PDB entry 8F0G | electron microscopy, 3.35 A resolution | chains Y and A of the 5 polymer chains in the assembly

== Chain Y ==
Protein: Antibody 1C3 Fab Light Chain
From: Homo sapiens
Notes: antibody fragment or engineered binder
Amino-acid sequence (108 residues; each row starts with the number of its first residue):
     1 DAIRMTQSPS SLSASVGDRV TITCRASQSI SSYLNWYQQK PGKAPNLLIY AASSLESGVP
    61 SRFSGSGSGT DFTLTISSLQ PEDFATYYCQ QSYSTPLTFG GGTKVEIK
Disordered / not traced: 1, 11-18, 108
Cystine bridges: Cys24-Cys89

== Chain A ==
Protein: Spike glycoprotein
From: Severe acute respiratory syndrome coronavirus 2
UniProt: P0DTC2 (SPIKE_SARS2); residue numbers follow UniProt; this construct covers 14-68, 71-136, 140-210, 215-1208
Amino-acid sequence (1209 residues; row label = number of the first residue in the row; note: 8 numbers in that range are skipped by the numbering (no residue carries them; nothing is unmodelled there); a row labelled like 211A-211E holds insertion residues (211A, then the next letters in order); numbers below 1 keep their minus sign (Met-3 is residue -3)):
    -3 MGVKVLFALI CIAVAEAQCV NLTTRTQLPP AYTNSFTRGV YYPDKVFRSS VLHSTQDLFL
    57 PFFSNVTWFH VI
    71 SGTNGTKRFD NPVLPFNDGV YFASIEKSNI IRGWIFGTTL DSKTQSLLIV NNATNVVIKV
   131 CEFQFC
   140 NDPFLDHKNN KSWMESEFRV YSSANNCTFE YVSQPFLMDL EGKQGNFKNL REFVFKNIDG
   200 YFKIYSKHTP II
211A-211E VREPE
   215 DLPQGFSALE PLVDLPIGIN ITRFQTLLAL HRSYLTPGDS SSGWTAGAAA YYVGYLQPRT
   275 FLLKYNENGT ITDAVDCALD PLSETKCTLK SFTVEKGIYQ TSNFRVQPTE SIVRFPNITN
   335 LCPFDEVFNA TRFASVYAWN RKRISNCVAD YSVLYNLAPF FTFKCYGVSP TKLNDLCFTN
   395 VYADSFVIRG DEVRQIAPGQ TGNIADYNYK LPDDFTGCVI AWNSNKLDSK VSGNYNYLYR
   455 LFRKSNLKPF ERDISTEIYQ AGNKPCNGVA GFNCYFPLRS YSFRPTYGVG HQPYRVVVLS
   515 FELLHAPATV CGPKKSTNLV KNKCVNFNFN GLKGTGVLTE SNKKFLPFQQ FGRDIADTTD
   575 AVRDPQTLEI LDITPCSFGG VSVITPGTNT SNQVAVLYQG VNCTEVPVAI HADQLTPTWR
   635 VYSTGSNVFQ TRAGCLIGAE YVNNSYECDI PIGAGICASY QTQTKSHGSA SSVASQSIIA
   695 YTMSLGAENS VAYSNNSIAI PTNFTISVTT EILPVSMTKT SVDCTMYICG DSTECSNLLL
   755 QYGSFCTQLK RALTGIAVEQ DKNTQEVFAQ VKQIYKTPPI KYFGGFNFSQ ILPDPSKPSK
   815 RSPIEDLLFN KVTLADAGFI KQYGDCLGDI AARDLICAQK FKGLTVLPPL LTDEMIAQYT
   875 SALLAGTITS GWTFGAGPAL QIPFPMQMAY RFNGIGVTQN VLYENQKLIA NQFNSAIGKI
   935 QDSLSSTPSA LGKLQDVVNH NAQALNTLVK QLSSKFGAIS SVLNDIFSRL DPPEAEVQID
   995 RLITGRLQSL QTYVTQQLIR AAEIRASANL AATKMSECVL GQSKRVDFCG KGYHLMSFPQ
  1055 SAPHGVVFLH VTYVPAQEKN FTTAPAICHD GKAHFPREGV FVSNGTHWFV TQRNFYEPQI
  1115 ITTDNTFVSG NCDVVIGIVN NTVYDPLQPE LDSFKEELDK YFKNHTSPDV DLGDISGINA
  1175 SVVNIQKEID RLNEVAKNLN ESLIDLQELG KYEQ
Disordered / not traced: -3 to 25, 71-79, 140-158, 177-185, 211A-211E, 245-261, 343-353, 368-381, 402-509, 517-519, 557-573, 676-689, 827-850, 1139-1208
Sequence notes: initiating methionine (-3); expression tag (-2 to 13); conflict Val67 (Ala in P0DTC2), Ile95 (Thr in P0DTC2), Asp145 (Tyr in P0DTC2), 39 further conflict positions vs the reference (P0DTC2) not listed; insertion (211, 211A)
UniProt features mapped onto this chain:
  - region: Asn280 to Cys301 (Putative superantigen), Arg403 to Asp405 (Integrin-binding motif), Asn448 to Phe456 (Immunodominant HLA epitope recognized by the CD8+), Ser816 to Tyr837 (Fusion peptide 1), Lys835 to Phe855 (Fusion peptide 2), Asp1163 to Glu1202 (Heptad repeat 2)
  - site: Arg815, Ser816 (Cleavage)
  - glycosylation: Asn17 (N-linked (GlcNAc...) (complex) asparagine), Asn61 (N-linked (GlcNAc...) (hybrid) asparagine), Asn74 (N-linked (GlcNAc...) (complex) asparagine), Asn122 (N-linked (GlcNAc...) (hybrid) asparagine), Asn149 (N-linked (GlcNAc...) (complex) asparagine), Asn165 (N-linked (GlcNAc...) (complex) asparagine), Asn234 (N-linked (GlcNAc...) (high mannose) asparagine), Asn282 (N-linked (GlcNAc...) (complex) asparagine), Thr323 (O-linked (GalNAc) threonine), Ser325 (O-linked (HexNAc...) serine), Asn331 (N-linked (GlcNAc...) (complex) asparagine), Asn343 (N-linked (GlcNAc...) (complex) asparagine), Asn603 (N-linked (GlcNAc...) (hybrid) asparagine), Asn616 (N-linked (GlcNAc...) (complex) asparagine), Asn657 (N-linked (GlcNAc...) (complex) asparagine), Thr676 (O-linked (GlcNAc...) threonine), Thr678 (O-linked (GlcNAc...) threonine), Asn709 (N-linked (GlcNAc...) (high mannose) asparagine), Asn717 (N-linked (GlcNAc...) (hybrid) asparagine), Asn801 (N-linked (GlcNAc...) (hybrid) asparagine) and 6 more in UniProt
Cystine bridges: Cys291-Cys301, Cys336-Cys361, Cys391-Cys525, Cys538-Cys590, Cys617-Cys649, Cys662-Cys671, Cys738-Cys760, Cys743-Cys749, Cys1032-Cys1043, Cys1082-Cys1126
Covalent attachments: N-acetylglucosamine (NAG) linked to Asn61, Asn122, Asn165, Asn234, Asn282, Asn331, Asn709, Asn717, Asn801, Asn1074, Asn1098
What the authors report for this chain:
  - conformationally variable residues (side-chain flip): Phe486
  - mutagenesis - R346K: unchanged binding to 1H2 Fab

== Interface between chain Y and chain A ==
Residue-residue contacts (10; chain Y residue first):
  Ser53(Y) - Thr333(A)
  Leu55(Y) - Leu335(A)  hydrophobic
  Pro60(Y) - Asp339(A)
  Ser61(Y) - Asn334(A)
  Ser61(Y) - Cys336(A)  hydrogen bond (side chain-backbone)
  Ser61(Y) - Pro337(A)
  Ser61(Y) - Asp339(A)  hydrogen bond
  Ser64(Y) - Thr333(A)  hydrogen bond (side chain-backbone)
  Ser64(Y) - Asn334(A)
  Gly65(Y) - Thr333(A)  hydrogen bond (backbone-side chain)
Other interface residues (no listed pair), chain Y (8 interface residues in all): Val59, Ser66

== Summary ==
8 residues of chain Y face 6 of chain A across their interface; the contacts include 4 hydrogen bonds. Among
the polar pairs are Ser61(Y)-Cys336(A), Ser61(Y)-Asp339(A) and Ser64(Y)-Thr333(A). The paper reports that
R346K of chain A leaves binding to 1H2 Fab unchanged; conformational variability at Phe486(A).
Here chain Y is Antibody 1C3 Fab Light Chain (Homo sapiens) and chain A is Spike glycoprotein (Severe acute
respiratory syndrome coronavirus 2). Entry 8F0G (Structure of SARS-CoV-2 Omicron BA.1 spike in complex with
antibody Fab 1C3) was determined by electron microscopy, deposited together with 8E1G.
